7PIP - chains u and 3 of the 55 polymer chains in the assembly; structure by electron microscopy, 9.30 A resolution (very low resolution: no residue pairs are listed; an interface is given only as per-side residue counts).

# Chain u
Molecule: 50S ribosomal protein L27
Organism: Mycoplasma pneumoniae M129
UniProtKB: P75458 (RL27_MYCPN); residue numbers follow UniProt; this construct covers 1-104
Amino-acid sequence (104 residues; each row starts with the number of its first residue):
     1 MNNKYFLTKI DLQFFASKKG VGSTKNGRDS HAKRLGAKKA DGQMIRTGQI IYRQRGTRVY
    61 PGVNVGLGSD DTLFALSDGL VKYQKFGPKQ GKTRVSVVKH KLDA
Disordered / not traced: 1-16, 103-104

# Chain 3
Molecule: 23S ribosomal RNA
Organism: Mycoplasma pneumoniae M129
Sequence (2907 nucleotides; row label = number of the first residue in the row):
     1 UACAAUAAGU UACUAAGGGC UUAUGGUGGA UGCCUUGGCA CUAAUAGGCG AUGAAGGACG
    61 UGUUAACCUG CGAUAAGCUU CGGGUAGGUG GUAAGAACCU CAGAUCCGGA GAUUUCCGAA
   121 UGGAGCAAUC CGGUAGUUGG AAACAGCUAU CAUUAAUUGA UGAAUAAAUA GUCAAUUAAA
   181 GCAAUACGUG GUGAAGUGAA ACAUCUCAGU AGCCACAGGA AAAGAAAACG AAUGUGAUUC
   241 CGUGUGUAGU GGCGAGCGAA AGCGGAACAG GCCAAACUUA UCAUUAGAUA GGGGUUGUAG
   301 GGCUUGCAAU GUGGACUUGA AAACGAUAGA AGAAGCUGUU GGAAAGCAGC GCGCAAAAGG
   361 GUGAUAGCCC CGUAUUUGAA AUUGUUUUCA UACCUAGCGA GAUCCCUGAG UAGCUCGGAA
   421 AACGUUAUUU UGAGUGAAUC UGCCCAGACC AUUGGGUAAG CCUAAAUACU AAUUAGUGAC
   481 CGAUAGCGAA ACAGUACCGU GAGGGAAAGG UGAAAAGAAC CCAGAGAUGG GAGUGAAAUA
   541 GAUUCUGAAA CCAUAUGCCU ACAACGUGUC AGAGCACAUU AAUGUGUGAU GGCGUGCGUU
   601 UUGAAGUAUG AGCCGGCGAG UUAUGAUAGC AAGCGUUAGU UAACCAGGAG AUGGGGAGCU
   661 GUAGCGAAAG CGAGUUUUAA AAGAGCGUUU GUUUGUUAUU AUAGACCCGA AACGGGUUGA
   721 GCUAGUCAUG AGCAGGUUGA AGGUUGAGUA ACAUCAACUG GAGGACCGAA CCGACUCUCG
   781 UUGAAACGAU AGCGGAUGAC UUGUGAUUAG GGGUGAAAUU CCAAUCGAAA UCCGUGAUAG
   841 CUGGUUCUCG UCGAAAUAGC UUUAAGGCUA GCGUGAGAUC ACAAAUAAGU GGAGGUAAAG
   901 CUACUGAAUG UAUGAUGGCG CCACCUAGGC GUACUGAAUA CAAUUAAACU CUGAAUGCCA
   961 UUUAUUUUAU UCUCGCAGUC AGACAGUGGG GGAUAAGCUU CAUUGUCAAG AGGGGAAGAG
  1021 CCCAGAUCAU UAAAUAAGGU CCCCAAAAUA UACUAAGUGG AAAAGGAUGU GAAAGUGCUA
  1081 AAACAGCAAG GAUGUUGGCU UAGAAGCAGC CAUCGUUUAA AGAGUGCGUA ACAGCUCACU
  1141 UGUCGAGUGU UUUUGCGCCG AAGAUGUAAC GGGGCUAAGU AUAUUACCGA AUUUAUGGAU
  1201 AAGAUUUAUA UCUUGUGGUA GACGAGCGUU GUAUUGGAGU UGAAGUCAAA GCGUGAGCAU
  1261 UGGUGGAUCC AAUACAAGUG AGAAUGCCGG CAUGAGUAAC GCUUGGGAGU GAGAAUCUCC
  1321 CAAACCGAUU GACUAAGGUU UCCUGGACCA GGGUCGUCCU UCCAGGGUUA GUCUGGACCU
  1381 AAGCUGAGGC UGAAAAGCGU AGGCGAUGGA CAACAGGUUA AUAUUCCUGU ACUUACAGUU
  1441 AGACUGAUGG AGUGACAAAG AAGGUUUUCC ACCCCCAUAA UUGGAUUUGG GGAUAAAUCA
  1501 UAAGGUGGUA CAAUAGGCAA AUCCGUUGUG CAUAACAUUG AGUGAUGAUG UCGAGUGAAU
  1561 GAGUGAUCAA GUAGCGAAGG UGGUAUUAAU CAUGCUUUCA AGAAAAGCUU CUAGGGUUAA
  1621 UCUAGCUGUA ACCAGUACCG AGAACGAACA CACGUAGUCA AGGAGAGGAU CCUAAGGUUA
  1681 GCGAGUGAAC UAUAGCCAAG GAACUCUGCA AAUUAACCCC GUAAGUUAGC GAGAAGGGGU
  1741 GCUUAUGUAA AAGUAAGCCG CAGUGAAGAA CGAGGGGGGA CUGUUUAACU AAAACACAAC
  1801 UCUAUGCCAA ACCGUAAGGU GAUGUAUAUG GGGUGACACC UGCCCAGUGC UGGAAGGUUA
  1861 AAGAAGGAGG UUAGCGCAAG CGAAGCUUUU AACUGAAGCC CCAGUGAACG GCGGCCGUAA
  1921 CUAUAACGGU CCUAAGGUAG CGAAAUUCCU AGUCGGGUAA AUUCCGUCCC GCUUGAAUGG
  1981 UGUAACCAUC UCUUGACUGU CUCGGCUAUA GACUCGGUGA AAUCCAGGUA CGGGUGAAGA
  2041 CACCCGUUAG GCGCAACGGG ACGGAAAGAC CCCGUGAAGC UUUACUGUAG CUUAAUAUUG
  2101 AUCAGGACAU UAUCAUGUAG AGAAUAGGUA GGAGCAAUCG AUGCAAGUUC GCUAGGACUU
  2161 GUUGAUGCGA AAGGUGGAAU ACUACCCUUG GUUGUGUGCU GUUCUAAUUG GUAACUGUUA
  2221 UCCAGUUUCA AGACAGUGUU AGGUGGGCAG UUUGACUGGG GCGGUCGCCU CCUAAAAGGU
  2281 AACGGAGGCG UACAAAGGUA CCUUCAGUAC GGUUGGAAAU CGUAUGUAGA GUGUAAUGGU
  2341 GUAAGGGUGC UUGACUGUGA GACAUACAGG UCGAACAGGU GAGAAAUCAG GUCAUAGUGA
  2401 UCCGGUGGUC CAGUAUGGAA UGGCCAUCGC UCAACGGAUA AAAGCUACUC CGGGGAUAAC
  2461 AGGCUGAUAC UGCCCAAGAG UUCAUAUCGA CGGCAGUGUU UGGCACCUCG AUGUCGACUC
  2521 AUCUCAUCCU CGAGCUGAAG CAGGUUCGAA GGGUUCGGCU GUUCGCCGAU UAAAGAGAUA
  2581 CGUGAGUUGG GUUCAAACCG UCGUGAGACA GGUUGGUCCC UAUCUAUUGU GCCCGUAGGA
  2641 AGAUUGAAGA GUGUUGCUUC UAGUACGAGA GGACCGAAGC GAGGACACCU CUUAUGCUCC
  2701 AGUUGUAGCG CCAGCUGCAC CGCUGGGUAG UAACGUGUCU AUUAGAUAAA CGCUGAAAGC
  2761 AUCUAAGUGU GAAACUAUCU CAAAGAUUAA UCUUCCCAUU UCGCAAGAAA GUAAGAGCCG
  2821 UCAAAGACGA UGACGUUGAU AGGUUACAGG UGUAAGCAUA GUGAUAUGUU GAGCUGAGUA
  2881 AUACUAAUUG CUCGAGGACU UAUUGGA
Disordered / not traced: 1-7, 923-927, 1560-1569, 2901-2907

# Chain u / chain 3 interface
At this resolution (9 A) residue pairs are not listed: 46 residues of chain u and 47 of chain 3 lie at the interface.

# Summary
Chain u and chain 3 form an interface of 46 and 47 residues respectively.
Here chain u is 50S ribosomal protein L27 and chain 3 is 23S ribosomal RNA, both from Mycoplasma pneumoniae
M129. Entry 7PIP (70S ribosome with EF-Tu-tRNA and P-site tRNA in pseudouridimycin-treated Mycoplasma
pneumoniae cells) was determined by electron microscopy together with 7OOC, 7OOD, 7P6Z, 7PAH, 7PAI, 7PAJ and
23 further entries from the same study.
